5GZF - chain A; structure by X-ray diffraction, 2.00 A resolution.

[Chain A]
Name: Galectin-8
Source organism: Homo sapiens
Notes: fragment: carbohydrate recognition domain
UniProt: O00214 (LEG8_HUMAN); residue numbers follow UniProt; this construct covers 1-186
Amino-acid sequence (189 residues; numbered -2 to 186; the number before each row is that of its first residue; numbers below 1 keep their minus sign (Gly-2 is residue -2)):
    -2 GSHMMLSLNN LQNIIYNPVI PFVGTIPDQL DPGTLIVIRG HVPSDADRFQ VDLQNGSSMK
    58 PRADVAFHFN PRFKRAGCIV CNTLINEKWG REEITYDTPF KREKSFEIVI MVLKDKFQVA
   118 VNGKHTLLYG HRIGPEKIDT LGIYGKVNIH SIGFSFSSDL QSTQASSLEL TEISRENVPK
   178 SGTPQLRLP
Disordered / not traced: -2 to 3, 154-186
Sequence notes: expression tag (-2 to 0)
Metal / ion sites: Ni2+: Asp25, His38, His147
What the authors report for this chain:
  - conformationally variable residues (loop rearrangement): Gln9 to Ile12
  - contacts within the chain: Ile12-Phe19 (hydrophobic contact)
  - Ni2+ coordination: Asp25, His38, His147
  - binding site for beta-D-galactopyranose: Arg45, His65, Asn67, Arg69, Trp86, Glu89

[In short]
Asp25, His38 and His147 form the Ni2+ site. The paper reports a binding site for beta-D-galactopyranose at
Arg45, His65 and Asn67 among others; Ni2+ coordination by Asp25, His38 and His147.
Chain A is Galectin-8 (Homo sapiens); the structure, Galectin-8 N-terminal domain carbohydrate recognition
domain, was determined by X-ray diffraction (same publication as 5GZC, 5GZD, 5GZE and 5GZG).
